1G2F - chains B and C of the 3 polymer chains in the assembly; structure by X-ray diffraction, 2.00 A resolution.

Chain B:
Molecule: 16-nt DNA strand
Sequence (16 nucleotides; row label = number of the first residue in the row):
    18 TCCTTTTATA GCGTCC

Chain C:
Molecule: Tata box zinc finger protein
From: Mus musculus
Reference sequence: P08046 (EGR1_MOUSE); residues 102-190 here correspond to UniProt positions 333-421 (UniProt number = residue number + 231)
Sequence (90 residues; each row starts with the number of its first residue):
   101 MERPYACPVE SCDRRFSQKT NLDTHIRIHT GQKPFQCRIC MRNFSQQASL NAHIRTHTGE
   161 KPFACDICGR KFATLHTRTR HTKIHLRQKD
Unresolved in the structure: 190
Metal / ion sites: Zn2+ site 1: Cys-107, Cys-112, His-125, His-129; Zn2+ site 2: Cys-137, Cys-140, His-153, His-157; Zn2+ site 3: Cys-165, Cys-168, His-181, His-185
What the authors report for this chain:
  - binding site for the 16-nt DNA strand (chain B): Leu-175
  - contacts within the chain: Thr-124/Arg-127, Arg-127/Pro-134, Arg-127/Ser-145 (backbone contact), Ala-152/Thr-174
  - binding site for the 16-nt DNA strand: Gln-146

Interface between chain B and chain C:
Pairs across the interface (15; chain B residue first):
  DC19(B) / Lys-119(C)  phosphate contact
  DC20(B) / Thr-120(C)  base contact
  DT21(B) / Thr-120(C)  base contact
  DT22(B) / Gln-147(C)  hydrogen bond to the phosphate
  DT23(B) / Gln-147(C)  base contact
  DT23(B) / Ala-148(C)  base contact
  DT24(B) / Ala-148(C)  base contact
  DT24(B) / Leu-175(C)  sugar contact
  DA25(B) / Leu-175(C)  base contact
  DT26(B) / Leu-175(C)  base contact
  DT26(B) / His-176(C)  base contact
  DA27(B) / His-176(C)  hydrogen bond to the base
  DG28(B) / His-176(C)  base contact
  DG28(B) / Arg-180(C)  hydrogen bond to the base
  DC29(B) / Arg-180(C)  base contact
Interface residues without a listed pair, chain C (10 interface residues in all): Gln-118, Gln-146, Asn-151

In short:
The interface between chain B and chain C involves 11 residues on one side and 10 on the other, with 3
hydrogen bonds. Polar contacts include DA27(B)/His-176(C), DG28(B)/Arg-180(C) and DT22(B)/Gln-147(C). From the
paper: a binding site for the 16-nt DNA strand (chain B) at Leu-175(C); a binding site for the 16-nt DNA
strand at Gln-146(C).
Here chain B is a 16-nt DNA strand and chain C is Tata box zinc finger protein (Mus musculus). Entry 1G2F
(Structure of a CYS2HIS2 zinc finger/tata box complex (tatazf;clone #6)) was determined by X-ray diffraction
(same publication as 1G2D).
